7T5E - chain A; structure by X-ray diffraction, 1.90 A resolution.

== Chain A ==
Molecule: Lytic polysaccharide monooxygenase
Source organism: Neurospora crassa
UniProt: Q8WZQ2 (Q8WZQ2_NEUCS); residues 1-223 here correspond to UniProt positions 16-238 (UniProt number = residue number + 15)
Chain sequence (223 residues; row label = number of the first residue in the row):
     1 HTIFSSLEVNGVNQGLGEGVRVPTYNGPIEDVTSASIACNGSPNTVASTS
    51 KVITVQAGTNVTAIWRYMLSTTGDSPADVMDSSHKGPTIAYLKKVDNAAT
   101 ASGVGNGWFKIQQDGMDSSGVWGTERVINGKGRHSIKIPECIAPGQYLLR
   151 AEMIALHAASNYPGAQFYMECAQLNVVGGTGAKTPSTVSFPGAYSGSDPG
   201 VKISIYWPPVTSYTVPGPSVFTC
Cystine bridges: Cys39-Cys171, Cys141-Cys223
Covalent attachments: N-acetylglucosamine (NAG) linked to Asn60
Metal / ion sites: Cu ion: His1, His84, Tyr168
From the paper describing this entry:
  - Cu ion coordination: His1, His84
  - conformationally variable residues (side-chain flip): Tyr25, Tyr206, Trp207
  - catalytic residues: His157

== Summary ==
Covalently linked N-acetylglucosamine: at Asn60. The Cu ion site is built by His1, His84 and Tyr168. From the
paper: the catalytic residue His157; Cu ion coordination by His1 and His84.
Chain A is Lytic polysaccharide monooxygenase (Neurospora crassa); the structure, Neutron structure of
Neurospora crassa Polysaccharide Monooxygenase 9D (NcLPMO9D) low pH vapor exchange, was determined by X-ray
diffraction, deposited together with 7T5C.
